5DYD - chains A and B of the 4 polymer chains in the assembly; structure by X-ray diffraction, 2.48 A resolution.

Chain A (and B):
Protein: Estrogen receptor
From: Homo sapiens
Notes: fragment: ligand-binding domain; chain B of this document is another copy of the same molecule, construct and numbering; everything in this record applies to it too
UniProt: P03372 (ESR1_HUMAN); numbering as in UniProt (aligned over 298-554)
Sequence (257 residues; each row starts with the number of its first residue):
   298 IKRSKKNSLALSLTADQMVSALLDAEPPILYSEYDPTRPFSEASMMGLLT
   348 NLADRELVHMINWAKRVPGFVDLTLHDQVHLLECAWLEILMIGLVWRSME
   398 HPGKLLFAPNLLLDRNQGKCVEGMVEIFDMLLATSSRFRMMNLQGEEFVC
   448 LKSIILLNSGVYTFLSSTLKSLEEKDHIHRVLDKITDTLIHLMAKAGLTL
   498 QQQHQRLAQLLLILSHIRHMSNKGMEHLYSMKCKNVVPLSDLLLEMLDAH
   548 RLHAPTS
Unresolved in the structure: 298-305, 332-336, 461-472, 533, 549-554 (chain B: 298-307, 337-339, 462-467, 532, 549-554)
Construct notes: engineered mutation S537 (Tyr in P03372)
Ligand contacts: 5K1 (4,4'-{[(3S)-3-(methylsulfanyl)cyclohexylidene]methanediyl}diphenol): M343, L346, T347, L349, A350, E353, W383, L384, L387, M388, L391, R394, F404, M421, I424, F425, L428, G521, H524, L525, M528, L536, L540

How chain A and chain B interact:
Residue-residue contacts - 55 pairs, chain A then chain B:
  A430(A) with Y459(B)
  R434(A) with Y459(B), hydrogen bond; H476(B)
  I451(A) with L509(B), hydrophobic
  N455(A) with L509(B); S512(B); H513(B), hydrogen bond (backbone-side chain)
  S456(A) with H513(B), hydrogen bond (backbone-side chain)
  Y459(A) with A430(B); R434(B), hydrogen bond; I510(B); H513(B)
  T460(A) with M427(B)
  H476(A) with R434(B), hydrogen bond
  D480(A) with Q502(B); Q506(B), hydrogen bond
  T483(A) with H501(B); A505(B)
  D484(A) with Q498(B); Q502(B)
  I487(A) with H501(B)
  L497(A) with L497(B), hydrophobic
  Q498(A) with D484(B), hydrogen bond
  H501(A) with T483(B); D484(B), salt bridge; I487(B); H501(B), hydrogen bond; L504(B)
  Q502(A) with D480(B); T483(B); D484(B)
  L504(A) with H501(B); L504(B), hydrophobic
  A505(A) with T483(B); L508(B), hydrophobic
  Q506(A) with D480(B), hydrogen bond
  L508(A) with A505(B), hydrophobic
  L509(A) with I451(B), hydrophobic; N455(B); L511(B), hydrophobic
  I510(A) with Y459(B), hydrophobic
  L511(A) with S512(B)
  S512(A) with L511(B); R515(B), hydrogen bond
  H513(A) with N455(B), hydrogen bond (side chain-backbone); G457(B), hydrogen bond (side chain-backbone); Y459(B); R515(B)
  R515(A) with S512(B), hydrogen bond (side chain-backbone); H513(B); H516(B)
  H516(A) with R515(B); N519(B), hydrogen bond
  N519(A) with H516(B), hydrogen bond; N519(B), hydrogen bond
Interface residues without a listed pair, chain A (32 interface residues in all): M427, G457, L479, Q500
Interface residues without a listed pair, chain B (31 interface residues in all): S456, L479, K520

Overview:
The interface between chain A and chain B involves 32 residues on one side and 31 on the other, with 16
hydrogen bonds and 1 salt bridge. Polar pairs include H501(A)-D484(B), R434(A)-Y459(B) and N455(A)-H513(B).
Chain A binds compound 5K1.
Chain A and chain B are both Estrogen receptor (Homo sapiens); the structure, Crystal Structure of the
ER-alpha Ligand-binding Domain in Complex with the Cyclofenil Derivative
4,4'-{[(3S)-3-(methylsulfanyl)cyclohexylidene]methanediyl}diphenol, was determined by X-ray diffraction (same
publication as 4ZN7, 4ZNH, 4ZNS, 4ZNT, 4ZNU, 4ZNV and 50 further entries).
